PDB entry 5VI5 | X-ray diffraction, 3.20 A resolution | chains P and F of the 10 polymer chains in the assembly

== Chain P ==
Molecule: 50-nt DNA strand
Sequence (50 nucleotides; numbered 0 to 49; the number before each row is that of its first residue; numbering starts at 0):
     0 CGCATCCGTG AGTCGAGGAT AATAAGCACA ATTTAACACT TTTGTCAAGC
Disordered / not traced: 0, 19-23

== Chain F ==
Name: RNA polymerase sigma factor SigA
From: Mycobacterium smegmatis (strain ATCC 700084 / mc(2)155)
UniProt: A0QW02 (A0QW02_MYCS2); residue numbers follow UniProt; this construct covers 1-466
Sequence (466 residues; numbered 1 to 466; the number before each row is that of its first residue):
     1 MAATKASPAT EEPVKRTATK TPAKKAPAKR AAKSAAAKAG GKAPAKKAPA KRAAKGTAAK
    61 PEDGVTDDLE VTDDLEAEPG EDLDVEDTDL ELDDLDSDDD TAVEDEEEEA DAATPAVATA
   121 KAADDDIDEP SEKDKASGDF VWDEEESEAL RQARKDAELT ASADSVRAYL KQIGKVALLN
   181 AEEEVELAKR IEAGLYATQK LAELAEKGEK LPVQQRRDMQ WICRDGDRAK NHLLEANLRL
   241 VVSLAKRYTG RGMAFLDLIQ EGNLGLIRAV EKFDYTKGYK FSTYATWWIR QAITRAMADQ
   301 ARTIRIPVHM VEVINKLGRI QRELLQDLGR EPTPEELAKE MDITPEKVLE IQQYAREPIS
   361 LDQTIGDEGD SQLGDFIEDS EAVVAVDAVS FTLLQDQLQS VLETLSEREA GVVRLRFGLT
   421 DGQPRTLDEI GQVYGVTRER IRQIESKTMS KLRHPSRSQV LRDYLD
Disordered / not traced: 1-148, 366-369
What the authors report for this chain:
  - binding site for the 50-nt DNA strand: Arg-268, Trp-287, Trp-288
  - contacts within the chain: Arg-268/Trp-288 (hydrophobic contact), Trp-287/Arg-290 (cation-pi contact)

== Interface between chain P and chain F ==
Pairs across the interface (14; chain P residue first):
  DG17(P) / Ile-365(F)  hydrogen bond to the base
  DG25(P) / Arg-295(F)  hydrogen bond to the base
  DG25(P) / Glu-312(F)  base contact
  DG25(P) / Lys-316(F)  salt bridge to the phosphate
  DC26(P) / Glu-312(F)  base contact
  DT42(P) / Thr-426(F)  sugar contact
  DG43(P) / Arg-416(F)  salt bridge to the phosphate
  DG43(P) / Thr-426(F)  hydrogen bond to the phosphate
  DG43(P) / Leu-427(F)  hydrogen bond to the phosphate
  DG43(P) / Arg-438(F)  hydrogen bond to the base
  DT44(P) / Arg-438(F)  hydrogen bond to the base
  DT44(P) / Glu-439(F)  base contact
  DT44(P) / Arg-442(F)  phosphate contact
  DC45(P) / Arg-442(F)  salt bridge to the phosphate
Also at the interface, not in a pair above, chain P (10 interface residues in all): DG16, DA24, DA46
Also at the interface, not in a pair above, chain F (15 interface residues in all): Gln-291, Thr-294, Asn-315, Asp-370, Asp-428

== Overview ==
The interface between chain P and chain F involves 10 residues on one side and 15 on the other, with 6
hydrogen bonds and 3 salt bridges. Among the polar pairs are DG17(P)/Ile-365(F), DG25(P)/Arg-295(F) and
DG43(P)/Arg-438(F). From the paper: a binding site for the 50-nt DNA strand at Arg-268(F), Trp-287(F) and
Trp-288(F); contacts within the chain involving Arg-268(F), Trp-288(F) and Arg-290(F) among others.
Here chain P is a 50-nt DNA strand and chain F is RNA polymerase sigma factor SigA (Mycobacterium smegmatis
(strain ATCC 700084 / mc(2)155)). Entry 5VI5 (Structure of Mycobacterium smegmatis transcription initiation
complex with a full transcription bubble) was determined by X-ray diffraction (same publication as 5VI8).
